Entry 7WR9 (electron microscopy, 3.24 A resolution); this record covers chains B and F of the 3 polymer chains in the assembly.

== Chain B ==
Name: BD55-3152L
Organism: Homo sapiens
Amino-acid sequence (233 residues; numbered -18 to 214; the number before each row is that of its first residue; numbers below 1 keep their minus sign (Met-18 is residue -18)):
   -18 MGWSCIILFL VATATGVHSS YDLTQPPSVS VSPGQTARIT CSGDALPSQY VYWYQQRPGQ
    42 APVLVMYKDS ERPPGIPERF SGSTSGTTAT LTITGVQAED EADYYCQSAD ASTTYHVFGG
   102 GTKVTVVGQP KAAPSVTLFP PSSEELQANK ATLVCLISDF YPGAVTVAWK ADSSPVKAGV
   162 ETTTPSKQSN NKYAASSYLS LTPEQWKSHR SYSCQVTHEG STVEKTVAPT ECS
Unresolved in the structure: -18 to 2, 107-214
Cystine bridges: Cys22-Cys87

== Chain F ==
Name: Spike protein S1
Organism: Severe acute respiratory syndrome coronavirus
UniProtKB: P59594 (SPIKE_SARS); residues 323-502 here = UniProt positions 323-502
Amino-acid sequence (180 residues; row label = number of the first residue in the row):
   323 CPFGEVFNAT KFPSVYAWER KKISNCVADY SVLYNSTFFS TFKCYGVSAT KLNDLCFSNV
   383 YADSFVVKGD DVRQIAPGQT GVIADYNYKL PDDFMGCVLA WNTRNIDATS TGNYNYKYRY
   443 LRHGKLRPFE RDISNVPFSP DGKPCTPPAL NCYWPLNDYG FYTTTGIGYQ PYRVVVLSFE
Cystine bridges: Cys323-Cys348, Cys366-Cys419, Cys467-Cys474
Covalent attachments: glycan linked to Asn330; N-acetylglucosamine (NAG) linked to Asn357
Swiss-Prot annotation at these positions:
  - glycosylation (N-linked (GlcNAc...) asparagine): Asn330, Asn357

== Chain B / chain F interface ==
Residue-residue contacts (18):
  Pro28(B) - Lys333(F)
  Ser29(B) - Ala331(F)
  Ser29(B) - Lys333(F)
  Ser29(B) - Lys343(F)  hydrogen bond
  Gln30(B) - Thr332(F)  hydrogen bond
  Gln30(B) - Lys333(F)  hydrogen bond (backbone-side chain)
  Tyr31(B) - Thr332(F)
  Tyr31(B) - Lys333(F)
  Asp50(B) - Lys333(F)  salt bridge
  Thr65(B) - Lys333(F)
  Asp91(B) - Glu327(F)
  Ala92(B) - Gly326(F)
  Ala92(B) - Glu327(F)
  Ala92(B) - Ala331(F)
  Ser93(B) - Gly326(F)
  Ser93(B) - Asn330(F)
  Thr94(B) - Asn330(F)  hydrogen bond (side chain-backbone)
  Thr94(B) - Thr332(F)
Also at the interface, not in a pair above, chain B (11 interface residues in all): Lys49
Also at the interface, not in a pair above, chain F (9 interface residues in all): Glu341, Ile428

== In short ==
The interface between chain B and chain F involves 11 residues on one side and 9 on the other; the contacts
include 4 hydrogen bonds and 1 salt bridge. Polar contacts include Asp50(B)-Lys333(F), Ser29(B)-Lys343(F) and
Gln30(B)-Thr332(F). N-acetylglucosamine is covalently linked to Asn357(F).
Here chain B is BD55-3152L (Homo sapiens) and chain F is Spike protein S1 (Severe acute respiratory syndrome
coronavirus). Entry 7WR9 (Local CryoEM structure of the SARS-CoV S2P in complex with BD55-3152 Fab) was
determined by electron microscopy.
